Entry 5KPM (X-ray diffraction, 2.69 A resolution); this record covers chain A.

== Chain A ==
Molecule: Glycogen synthase kinase-3 beta
Source organism: Homo sapiens
Notes: EC 2.7.11.26, 2.7.11.1
Reference sequence: P49841 (GSK3B_HUMAN); numbering as in UniProt (aligned over 1-420)
Amino-acid sequence (424 residues; row label = number of the first residue in the row; numbers below 1 keep their minus sign (Gly-3 is residue -3)):
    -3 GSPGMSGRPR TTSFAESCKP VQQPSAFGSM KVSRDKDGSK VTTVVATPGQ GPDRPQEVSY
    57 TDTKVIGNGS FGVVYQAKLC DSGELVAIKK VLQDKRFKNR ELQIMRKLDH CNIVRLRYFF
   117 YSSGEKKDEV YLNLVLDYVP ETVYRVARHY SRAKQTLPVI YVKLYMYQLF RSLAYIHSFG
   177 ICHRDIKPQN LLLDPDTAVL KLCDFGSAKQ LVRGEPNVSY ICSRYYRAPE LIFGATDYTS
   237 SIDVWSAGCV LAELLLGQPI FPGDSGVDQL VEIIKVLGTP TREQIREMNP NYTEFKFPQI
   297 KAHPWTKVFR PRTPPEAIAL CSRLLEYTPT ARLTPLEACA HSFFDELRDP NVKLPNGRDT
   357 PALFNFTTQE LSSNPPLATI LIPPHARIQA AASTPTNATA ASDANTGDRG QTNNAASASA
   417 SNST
Unresolved in the structure: -3 to 35, 121-123, 384-420
Modified residues: Tyr216 (O-phosphotyrosine; PTR)
Sequence notes: expression tag (-3 to 0)
Residues lining bound ligands: 6VM ((4S)-3-(2,2-dimethylpropyl)-4,7,7-trimethyl-4-phenyl-2,6,8,9-tetrahydropyrazolo[3,4-b]quinolin-5-one): Ile62, Val70, Ala83, Lys85, Val110, Leu132, Asp133, Tyr134, Val135, Pro136, Thr138, Arg141, Gln185, Asn186, Leu188, Cys199, Asp200
Curated features (UniProtKB/Swiss-Prot):
  - active site: Asp181 (Proton acceptor)
  - binding site (ATP): Ile62 to Val70, Lys85
  - modified residue: Ser9 (Phosphoserine), Tyr216 (Phosphotyrosine), Ser389 (Phosphoserine), Thr390 (Phosphothreonine), Thr402 (Phosphothreonine)
  - lipidation: Cys14 (S-palmitoyl cysteine)
  - mutagenesis: Ser9 (S9A: Loss of phosphorylation; abolished inhibition of activity, leading to constitutively active), Cys14 (C14A: Significantly reduced palmitoylation), Lys85 to Lys86 (Abolished serine/threonine-protein kinase activity), Arg96 (R96A: Prevents the phosphorylation of phosphate-primed glycogen synthase), Leu128 (L128A: Abolishes activity toward AXIN1)
Reported in the primary citation:
  - contacts within the chain: Arg113-Asp133 (hydrogen bond), Asp133-Lys197 (hydrogen bond)
  - binding site for 6VM: Asp133
  - mutagenesis - D133E (IC50 = 53 nM): decreased binding to 6VM
  - mutagenesis - D133E: unchanged catalytic activity
  - specificity-determining residues: Asp133

== Summary ==
Chain A binds compound 6VM. Curated annotation (UniProt) lists active-site residue Asp181, 10 ATP-binding
residues and 6 mutagenesis sites. From the paper: a binding site for 6VM at Asp133; D133E reduces binding to
6VM.
Chain A is Glycogen synthase kinase-3 beta (Homo sapiens); the structure, Glycogen Synthase Kinase 3 beta
Complexed with BRD3731, was determined by X-ray diffraction, deposited together with 5KPK, 5KPL and 5T31.
